PDB entry 6G48 | X-ray diffraction, 1.91 A resolution | chains B and C of the 3 polymer chains in the assembly

[Chain B]
Molecule: Urease subunit beta
Source organism: Sporosarcina pasteurii
Notes: EC 3.5.1.5
Reference sequence: P41021 (URE2_SPOPA); numbering as in UniProt (aligned over 5-126)
Amino-acid sequence (122 residues; numbered 5 to 126; the number before each row is that of its first residue):
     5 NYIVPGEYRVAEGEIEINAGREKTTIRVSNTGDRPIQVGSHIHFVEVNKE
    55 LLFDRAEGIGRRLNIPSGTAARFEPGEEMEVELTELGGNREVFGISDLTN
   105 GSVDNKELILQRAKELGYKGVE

[Chain C]
Molecule: Urease subunit alpha
Source organism: Sporosarcina pasteurii
Reference sequence: A0A0H3YL32 (A0A0H3YL32_SPOPA); numbering as in UniProt (aligned over 1-570)
Amino-acid sequence (570 residues; each row starts with the number of its first residue):
     1 MKINRQQYAESYGPTVGDQVRLADTDLWIEVEKDYTTYGDEANFGGGKVL
    51 REGMGENGTYTRTENVLDLLLTNALILDYTGIYKADIGVKDGYIVGIGKG
   101 GNPDIMDGVTPNMIVGTATEVIAAEGKIVTAGGIDTHVHFINPDQVDVAL
   151 ANGITTLFGGGTGPAEGSKATTVTPGPWNIEKMLKSTEGLPINVGILGKG
   201 HGSSIAPIMEQIDAGAAGLKIHEDWGATPASIDRSLTVADEADVQVAIHS
   251 DTLNEAGFLEDTLRAINGRVIHSFHVEGAGGGHAPDIMAMAGHPNVLPSS
   301 TNPTRPFTVNTIDEHLDMLMVCHHLKQNIPEDVAFADSRIRPETIAAEDI
   351 LHDLGIISMMSTDALAMGRAGEMVLRTWQTADKMKKQRGPLAEEKNGSDN
   401 FRAKRYVSKYTINPAIAQGIAHEVGSIEEGKFADLVLWEPKFFGVKADRV
   451 IKGGIIAYAQIGDPSASIPTPQPVMGRRMYGTVGDLIHDTNITFMSKSSI
   501 QQGVPAKLGLKRRIGTVKNCRNIGKKDMKWNDVTTDIDINPETYEVKVDG
   551 EVLTCEPVKELPMAQRYFLF
Modified / non-standard residues: K220 (lysine nz-carboxylic acid; KCX)
Ion coordination: Ni2+ site 1: H137, H139, K220, D363 (together with hydroxide ion); Ni2+ site 2: K220, H249, H275 (together with hydroxide ion); silver ion site 1: C322, H323; silver ion site 2: C322, M367
Small-molecule neighbours: hydroxide ion (OH): H137, H139, K220, H249, H275, G280, D363

[How chain B and chain C interact]
Residue-residue contacts (96):
  I7(B) with R21(C); D24(C); D26(C)
  V8(B) with R21(C), hydrogen bond (backbone-side chain)
  P9(B) with A23(C); D24(C); K441(C); Y567(C)
  G10(B) with V20(C); R21(C); A23(C), hydrogen bond (backbone-backbone); P440(C); K441(C)
  E11(B) with V20(C); R21(C), salt bridge; W28(C)
  Y12(B) with A9(C); P14(C); Q19(C); V20(C), hydrophobic; G126(C)
  R13(B) with D18(C); Q19(C), hydrogen bond; W28(C)
  V14(B) with R5(C); Q6(C); A9(C), hydrophobic; D18(C)
  A15(B) with R5(C); G17(C); D18(C), hydrogen bond (backbone-side chain)
  E16(B) with R5(C), hydrogen bond (backbone-side chain)
  G17(B) with R5(C)
  E18(B) with K2(C); I3(C); R5(C)
  I19(B) with K2(C); I3(C), hydrogen bond (backbone-backbone); R5(C); Y8(C), hydrophobic; T15(C); Y38(C), hydrophobic
  E20(B) with M1(C); K2(C); Y38(C)
  I21(B) with M1(C), hydrogen bond (backbone-backbone); I3(C), hydrophobic; Y38(C); G39(C)
  N22(B) with Y38(C), hydrogen bond (backbone-backbone); G39(C)
  R25(B) with D40(C), salt bridge; D107(C), salt bridge
  G43(B) with G47(C); R51(C)
  S44(B) with V49(C)
  H45(B) with G39(C); D40(C), salt bridge; V49(C); M54(C); I105(C)
  I46(B) with M54(C), hydrophobic
  R66(B) with G39(C); D40(C), salt bridge
  N68(B) with M1(C)
  P70(B) with M1(C); I3(C), hydrophobic; Y12(C)
  S71(B) with Y12(C), hydrogen bond (backbone-side chain); G39(C); E41(C), hydrogen bond (side chain-backbone); N43(C), hydrogen bond; V49(C)
  G72(B) with N43(C); K48(C), hydrogen bond (backbone-side chain); V49(C)
  L90(B) with I105(C), hydrophobic
  G91(B) with D104(C); I105(C), hydrogen bond (backbone-backbone); D107(C)
  G92(B) with P103(C); I105(C); M106(C), hydrogen bond (backbone-backbone); D107(C), hydrogen bond (backbone-side chain)
  N93(B) with P103(C), hydrogen bond (backbone-backbone); D104(C), hydrogen bond (backbone-backbone)
  R94(B) with D104(C), hydrogen bond (backbone-backbone)
  E95(B) with D104(C), hydrogen bond (backbone-backbone); I105(C)
  F97(B) with E52(C); G53(C); T59(C); D104(C)
  G98(B) with E52(C)
  I99(B) with E52(C), hydrogen bond (backbone-side chain); G53(C)
Interface residues without a listed pair, chain B (39 interface residues in all): Y6, I69, T73, V96
Interface residues without a listed pair, chain C (47 interface residues in all): N4, E10, G13, V16, T37, R566

[In short]
39 residues of chain B and 47 residues of chain C are in contact; the contacts include 20 hydrogen bonds and 5
salt bridges. Polar contacts include E11(B)-R21(C), R25(B)-D40(C) and R25(B)-D107(C). Bound to chain C:
hydroxide ion.
Here chain B is Urease subunit beta and chain C is Urease subunit alpha, both from Sporosarcina pasteurii.
Entry 6G48 (Sporosarcina pasteurii urease inhibited by silver) was determined by X-ray diffraction.
